PDB entry 6K08 | X-ray diffraction, 2.31 A resolution | chains A and B

== Chain A ==
Name: Mitotic spindle assembly checkpoint protein MAD2B
Source organism: Homo sapiens
UniProt: Q9UI95 (MD2L2_HUMAN); numbering as in UniProt (aligned over 7-211)
Sequence (219 residues; row label = number of the first residue in the row; numbers below 1 keep their minus sign (Met-7 is residue -7)):
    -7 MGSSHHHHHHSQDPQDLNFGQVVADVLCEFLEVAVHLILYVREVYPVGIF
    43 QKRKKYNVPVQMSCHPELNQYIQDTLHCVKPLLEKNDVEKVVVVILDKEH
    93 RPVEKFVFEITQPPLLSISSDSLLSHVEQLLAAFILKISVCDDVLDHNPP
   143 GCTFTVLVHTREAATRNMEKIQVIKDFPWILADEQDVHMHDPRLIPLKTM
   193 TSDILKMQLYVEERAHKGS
Not modelled in the structure: -7 to 8, 208-211
Construct notes: expression tag (-7 to 6); engineered mutation Ala124 (Arg in Q9UI95), Asp135 (Ala in Q9UI95)
Curated features (UniProtKB/Swiss-Prot):
  - natural variant: Val85 (V85E: In FANCV)
  - mutagenesis: Tyr63 (Y63A: Alters interaction with REV3L. Loss of interaction with REV3L; when associated with A-171), Trp171 (W171A: Alters interaction with REV3L and REV1. Loss of interaction with REV3L; when associated with A-63. No effect on interaction with REV1; when associated with A-124), Leu186 (L186A: Significantly prevents interaction with REV1; no effect on interaction with REV3L), Gln200 (Q200A: Significantly prevents interaction with REV1; no effect on interaction with REV3L), Tyr202 (Y202A: Significantly prevents interaction with REV1; no effect on interaction with REV3L)
What the authors report for this chain:
  - mutagenesis - Y37A, Y37S/H57A, H57A, F146A, F169A, F169A/W171A: unchanged binding to Shieldin complex subunit 3 (chain B)
  - mutagenesis - Y37A/F146A, Y37S/I41D/H57A, Y63A/W171A: decreased binding to Shieldin complex subunit 3 (chain B)

== Chain B ==
Name: Shieldin complex subunit 3
Source organism: Homo sapiens
UniProt: Q6ZNX1 (SHLD3_HUMAN); residues 46-74 here = UniProt positions 46-74
Sequence (30 residues; each row starts with the number of its first residue):
    45 MGSKLPLRPKRSPPVISEEAAEDVKQYLTI
Not modelled in the structure: 45-48, 74
Construct notes: expression tag (45)
Curated features (UniProtKB/Swiss-Prot):
  - mutagenesis: Pro53 to Pro58 (Fails to interact with MAD2L2)
What the authors report for this chain:
  - mutagenesis - P50A, P53A, P53A/P57A, P57A, P58A: unchanged binding to Mitotic spindle assembly checkpoint protein MAD2B (chain A)
  - mutagenesis - P53A/P58A (152.2-fold), P53A/I60K, P57A/P58A, I60K: decreased binding to Mitotic spindle assembly checkpoint protein MAD2B (chain A)

== Chain A / chain B interface ==
Pairs across the interface (47; chain A residue first):
  Tyr37(A) - Pro57(B)
  Tyr37(A) - Pro58(B)  hydrogen bond (side chain-backbone)
  Tyr37(A) - Ile60(B)  hydrophobic
  Pro38(A) - Glu62(B)
  Pro38(A) - Ala65(B)  hydrophobic
  Gly40(A) - Lys69(B)
  Ile41(A) - Ala65(B)  hydrophobic
  Ile41(A) - Val68(B)  hydrophobic
  Gln43(A) - Thr73(B)
  Cys56(A) - Val68(B)  hydrophobic
  Cys56(A) - Leu72(B)  hydrogen bond (side chain-backbone)
  His57(A) - Ile60(B)
  His57(A) - Val68(B)
  Glu59(A) - Pro58(B)
  Leu60(A) - Pro58(B)  hydrophobic
  Leu60(A) - Ile60(B)  hydrophobic
  Tyr63(A) - Pro53(B)
  Tyr63(A) - Arg55(B)  hydrogen bond (side chain-backbone)
  Tyr63(A) - Ser56(B)
  Tyr63(A) - Pro57(B)
  Phe146(A) - Pro57(B)
  Val148(A) - Leu51(B)
  Val148(A) - Arg52(B)
  Val148(A) - Pro53(B)
  Leu149(A) - Pro50(B)  hydrophobic
  Leu149(A) - Leu51(B)
  Leu149(A) - Arg52(B)
  Val150(A) - Pro50(B)
  Val150(A) - Leu51(B)  hydrogen bond (backbone-backbone)
  His151(A) - Pro50(B)
  Asn159(A) - Leu51(B)
  Met160(A) - Leu51(B)  hydrophobic
  Phe169(A) - Pro53(B)  hydrophobic
  Pro170(A) - Pro53(B)
  Pro170(A) - Lys54(B)  hydrogen bond (backbone-backbone)
  Trp171(A) - Leu51(B)
  Trp171(A) - Arg52(B)
  Trp171(A) - Pro53(B)
  Trp171(A) - Lys54(B)
  Ile172(A) - Leu51(B)
  Ile172(A) - Arg52(B)  hydrogen bond (backbone-backbone)
  Ile172(A) - Lys54(B)
  Leu173(A) - Pro50(B)
  Leu173(A) - Leu51(B)  hydrophobic
  Ala174(A) - Leu49(B)
  Ala174(A) - Pro50(B)  hydrogen bond (backbone-backbone)
  Asp178(A) - Arg52(B)  salt bridge
Other interface residues (no listed pair), chain A (31 interface residues in all): Pro58, Thr67, Thr147, Thr152, Ile163, Asp175, Val179
Other interface residues (no listed pair), chain B (18 interface residues in all): Ala64
The authors on this interface:
  - residue pairs: Tyr63(A)-Pro57(B), Trp171(A)-Pro53(B)
  - hot spots on chain A (mutagenesis) - Y63A, W171A: decreased binding to Shieldin complex subunit 3 (chain B)
  - hot spots on chain B (mutagenesis) - I60A, I60D, V68D: decreased binding to Mitotic spindle assembly checkpoint protein MAD2B (chain A)

== Overview ==
The interface between chain A and chain B involves 31 residues on one side and 18 on the other; the contacts
include 7 hydrogen bonds and 1 salt bridge. Polar contacts include Asp178(A)-Arg52(B), Tyr37(A)-Pro58(B) and
Cys56(A)-Leu72(B). The paper describes contacts between Tyr63(A) and Pro57(B) and Trp171(A) and Pro53(B). The
paper reports that P53A/P58A, P53A/I60K and P57A/P58A of chain B, among others, reduce binding to Mitotic
spindle assembly checkpoint protein MAD2B (chain A); Y37A/F146A, Y37S/I41D/H57A and Y63A/W171A of chain A,
among others, reduce binding to Shieldin complex subunit 3 (chain B); 23 substitutions were tested in all.
Here chain A is Mitotic spindle assembly checkpoint protein MAD2B and chain B is Shieldin complex subunit 3,
both from Homo sapiens. Entry 6K08 (Crystal structure of REV7(R124A/A135D) in complex with a Shieldin3
fragment) was determined by X-ray diffraction together with 6K07 from the same study.
